Entry 6QUM (electron microscopy, 3.25 A resolution); this record covers chains I and J of the 26 polymer chains in the assembly.

[Chain I]
Name: V-type ATP synthase, subunit (VAPC-THERM)
From: Thermus thermophilus (strain HB8 / ATCC 27634 / DSM 579)
UniProtKB: Q5SIT5 (Q5SIT5_THET8); residues 18-120 here = UniProt positions 18-120
Sequence (103 residues; numbered 18 to 120; the number before each row is that of its first residue):
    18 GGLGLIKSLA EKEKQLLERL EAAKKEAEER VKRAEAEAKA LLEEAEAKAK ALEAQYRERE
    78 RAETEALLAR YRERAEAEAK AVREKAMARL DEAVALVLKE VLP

[Chain J]
Name: V-type ATP synthase subunit E
From: Thermus thermophilus (strain HB8 / ATCC 27634 / DSM 579)
UniProtKB: P74901 (VATE_THET8); residues 1-188 here = UniProt positions 1-188
Sequence (188 residues; each row starts with the number of its first residue):
     1 MSKLEAILSQ EVEAEIQALL QEAEAKAEAV KREAEEKAKA LLQARERALE AQYRAALRRA
    61 ESAGELLVAT ARTQARGEVL EEVRRRVREA LEALPQKPEW PEVVRKLALE ALEALPGAKA
   121 LVANPEDLPH LEALARERGV ELQAEPALRL GVRAVGAEGK TQVENSLLAR LDRAWDALSS
   181 KVAQALWG
Unresolved in the structure: 1, 188

[Interface between chain I and chain J]
Pairs across the interface (45; chain I residue first):
  Lys-29(I) with Glu-5(J); Leu-8(J)
  Arg-36(I) with Ser-9(J); Glu-13(J), salt bridge
  Ala-51(I) with Lys-31(J), hydrogen bond (backbone-side chain)
  Glu-54(I) with Lys-31(J), salt bridge
  Ala-55(I) with Lys-31(J)
  Leu-58(I) with Glu-35(J)
  Tyr-73(I) with Leu-49(J), hydrogen bond (side chain-backbone); Glu-50(J); Tyr-53(J)
  Glu-77(I) with Tyr-53(J)
  Glu-80(I) with Tyr-53(J)
  Tyr-88(I) with Ala-60(J); Glu-61(J); Gly-64(J)
  Arg-89(I) with Leu-67(J)
  Ala-92(I) with Leu-67(J), hydrophobic
  Glu-95(I) with Val-68(J)
  Val-99(I) with Arg-72(J); Ala-75(J), hydrophobic
  Arg-100(I) with Glu-78(J), salt bridge
  Ala-103(I) with Val-79(J), hydrophobic; Leu-186(J); Trp-187(J), hydrophobic
  Arg-106(I) with Leu-186(J)
  Leu-107(I) with Val-83(J), hydrophobic
  Ala-110(I) with Val-182(J), hydrophobic
  Val-111(I) with Val-83(J), hydrophobic; Arg-86(J); Val-87(J), hydrophobic
  Leu-113(I) with Lys-181(J)
  Val-114(I) with Val-87(J), hydrophobic; Trp-175(J), hydrophobic
  Leu-115(I) with Ala-90(J), hydrophobic
  Glu-117(I) with Ala-174(J); Leu-178(J)
  Val-118(I) with Leu-91(J), hydrophobic; Leu-167(J); Arg-170(J), hydrogen bond (backbone-side chain); Leu-171(J)
  Leu-119(I) with Leu-91(J), hydrophobic; Leu-94(J), hydrophobic; Leu-167(J), hydrophobic
  Pro-120(I) with Lys-106(J)
Other interface residues (no listed pair), chain I (35 interface residues in all): Ser-25, Ala-40, Ala-44, Arg-47, Glu-52, Ala-66, Lys-102, Glu-109
Other interface residues (no listed pair), chain J (44 interface residues in all): Leu-4, Ile-16, Leu-20, Glu-24, Leu-42, Ala-71, Val-103, Leu-107, Ala-185

[Overview]
35 residues of chain I face 44 of chain J across their interface; the contacts include 3 hydrogen bonds and 3
salt bridges. Polar pairs include Arg-36(I)/Glu-13(J), Glu-54(I)/Lys-31(J) and Arg-100(I)/Glu-78(J).
Here chain I is V-type ATP synthase, subunit (VAPC-THERM) and chain J is V-type ATP synthase subunit E, both
from Thermus thermophilus (strain HB8 / ATCC 27634 / DSM 579). Entry 6QUM (Thermus thermophilus V/A-type
ATPase/synthase, rotational state 1) was determined by electron microscopy together with 6R0W, 6R0Y, 6R0Z and
6R10 from the same study.
